PDB entry 5HDB | X-ray diffraction, 2.70 A resolution | chains A and B

== Chain A ==
Protein: Integrin alpha-IIb
Source organism: Homo sapiens
Reference sequence: P08514 (ITA2B_HUMAN); residues 1-454 here correspond to UniProt positions 32-485 (UniProt number = residue number + 31)
Chain sequence (454 residues; numbered 1 to 454; the number before each row is that of its first residue):
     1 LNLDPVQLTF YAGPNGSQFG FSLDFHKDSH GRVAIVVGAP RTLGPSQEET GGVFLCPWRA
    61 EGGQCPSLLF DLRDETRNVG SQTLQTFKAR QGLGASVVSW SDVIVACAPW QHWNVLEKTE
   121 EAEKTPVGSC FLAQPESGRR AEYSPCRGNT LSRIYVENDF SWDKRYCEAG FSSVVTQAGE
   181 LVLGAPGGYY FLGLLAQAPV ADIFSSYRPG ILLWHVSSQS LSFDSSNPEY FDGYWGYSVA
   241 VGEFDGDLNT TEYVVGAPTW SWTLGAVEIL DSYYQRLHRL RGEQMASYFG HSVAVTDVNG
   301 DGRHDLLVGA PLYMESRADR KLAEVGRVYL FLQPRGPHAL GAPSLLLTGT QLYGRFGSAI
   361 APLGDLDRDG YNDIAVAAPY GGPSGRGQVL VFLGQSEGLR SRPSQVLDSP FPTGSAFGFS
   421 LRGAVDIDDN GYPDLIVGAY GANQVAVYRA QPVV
Disulfides: Cys56-Cys65, Cys107-Cys130, Cys146-Cys167
Metal / ion sites: Ca2+ site 1: Glu243, Asp245, Asp247, Thr250, Glu252; Ca2+ site 2: Asp297, Asn299, Asp301, Arg303, Asp305; Ca2+ site 3: Asp365, Asp367, Asp369, Tyr371, Asp373; Ca2+ site 4: Asp426, Asp428, Asn430, Tyr432, Asp434
Small-molecule neighbours: Ro-435054 (5YB; N-(4-carbamimidoylbenzoyl)-beta-alanyl-L-alpha-aspartyl-L-phenylalanine): Phe160, Ser161, Trp162, Tyr189, Tyr190, Leu192, Asp224, Ser225, Phe231
Curated features (UniProtKB/Swiss-Prot):
  - binding site (Ca(2+)): Glu243, Asp245, Asp247, Thr250, Glu252, Asp297, Asn299, Asp301, Arg303, Asp305, Asp365, Asp367, Asp369, Tyr371, Asp373, Asp426, Asp428, Asn430, Tyr432, Asp434
  - glycosylation (N-linked (GlcNAc...) asparagine): Asn15, Asn249

== Chain B ==
Protein: Integrin beta-3
Source organism: Homo sapiens
Reference sequence: P05106 (ITB3_HUMAN); residues 1-471 here correspond to UniProt positions 27-497 (UniProt number = residue number + 26)
Chain sequence (471 residues; row label = number of the first residue in the row):
     1 GPNICTTRGV SSCQQCLAVS PMCAWCSDEA LPLGSPRCDL KENLLKDNCA PESIEFPVSE
    61 ARVLEDRPLS DKGSGDSSQV TQVSPQRIAL RLRPDDSKNF SIQVRQVEDY PVDIYYLMDL
   121 SYSMKDDLWS IQNLGTKLAT QMRKLTSNLR IGFGAFVDKP VSPYMYISPP EALENPCYDM
   181 KTTCLPMFGY KHVLTLTDQV TRFNEEVKKQ SVSRNRDAPE GGFDAIMQAT VCDEKIGWRN
   241 DASHLLVFTT DAKTHIALDG RLAGIVQPND GQCHVGSDNH YSASTTMDYP SLGLMTEKLS
   301 QKNINLIFAV TENVVNLYQN YSELIPGTTV GVLSMDSSNV LQLIVDAYGK IRSKVELEVR
   361 DLPEELSLSF NATCLNNEVI PGLKSCMGLK IGDTVSFSIE AKVRGCPQEK EKSFTIKPVG
   421 FKDSLIVQVT FDCDCACQAQ AEPNSHRCNN GNGTFECGVC RCGPGWLGSQ C
Unresolved in the structure: 467-471
Disulfides: Cys5-Cys23, Cys13-Cys435, Cys16-Cys38, Cys26-Cys49, Cys177-Cys184, Cys232-Cys273, Cys374-Cys386, Cys406-Cys433, Cys437-Cys457, Cys448-Cys460
Covalent attachments: N-acetylglucosamine (NAG) linked to Asn99, Asn320, Asn371
Metal / ion sites: Mg2+: Ser121, Ser123, Glu220 (together with Ro-435054); Ca2+: Asp158, Asn215, Asp217, Pro219, Glu220
Small-molecule neighbours: Ro-435054 (5YB; N-(4-carbamimidoylbenzoyl)-beta-alanyl-L-alpha-aspartyl-L-phenylalanine): Ser121, Tyr122, Ser123, Ser213, Arg214, Asn215, Arg216, Asp217, Ala218, Glu220
Curated features (UniProtKB/Swiss-Prot):
  - region: Cys177 to Cys184 (Involved in CX3CL1-, NRG1-, FGF1- and IGF1-binding), Gln267 to Met287 (CX3CL1-binding)
  - binding site (Mg(2+)): Ser121, Ser123, Glu220
  - binding site (Ca(2+)): Ser123, Asp126, Asp127, Asp158, Asn215, Asp217, Pro219, Glu220, Asp251, Met335
  - glycosylation (N-linked (GlcNAc...) asparagine): Asn99, Asn320, Asn371, Asn452

== Chain A / chain B interface ==
Contacting residue pairs (66; chain A residue first):
  Gln18(A) - Val266(B)
  Phe21(A) - Arg261(B)
  Phe21(A) - Val266(B)  hydrophobic
  Arg41(A) - Gly264(B)  hydrogen bond (side chain-backbone)
  Trp110(A) - Arg261(B)
  Trp110(A) - Leu262(B)  hydrogen bond (side chain-backbone)
  Trp110(A) - Gly264(B)
  His112(A) - Ser162(B)  hydrogen bond
  His112(A) - Ile167(B)
  Glu121(A) - Ser168(B)  hydrogen bond
  Glu121(A) - Pro169(B)
  Glu123(A) - Ser168(B)
  Glu123(A) - Arg216(B)  salt bridge
  Lys124(A) - Ile167(B)
  Lys124(A) - Ser168(B)  hydrogen bond (backbone-side chain)
  Thr125(A) - Arg216(B)
  Pro126(A) - Ser162(B)
  Pro126(A) - Pro163(B)  hydrophobic
  Tyr166(A) - Arg216(B)
  Glu168(A) - Pro163(B)
  Glu168(A) - Leu262(B)
  Phe171(A) - Arg261(B)
  Tyr190(A) - Arg216(B)  hydrogen bond (side chain-backbone)
  Phe191(A) - Pro163(B)  hydrophobic
  Phe191(A) - Asp217(B)
  Phe231(A) - Lys253(B)  hydrogen bond (backbone-side chain)
  Asp232(A) - Pro219(B)
  Asp232(A) - Lys253(B)  salt bridge
  Tyr234(A) - His255(B)
  Tyr234(A) - Asp259(B)
  Tyr234(A) - Leu262(B)  hydrophobic
  Tyr237(A) - Leu258(B)  hydrogen bond (side chain-backbone)
  Tyr237(A) - Arg261(B)
  Thr259(A) - Asp259(B)
  Trp262(A) - Lys253(B)
  Trp262(A) - Leu317(B)
  Thr263(A) - Ile256(B)
  Thr263(A) - Tyr321(B)  hydrogen bond
  Met285(A) - Leu317(B)  hydrophobic
  Met285(A) - Asn320(B)
  Met285(A) - Tyr321(B)  hydrophobic
  Met285(A) - Leu324(B)
  Ala286(A) - Ile256(B)  hydrophobic
  Ala286(A) - Leu292(B)  hydrophobic
  Tyr288(A) - Ile256(B)  hydrophobic
  Tyr288(A) - Ala257(B)
  Tyr288(A) - Leu258(B)  hydrogen bond (side chain-backbone)
  Tyr288(A) - Asp259(B)  hydrogen bond
  His291(A) - Leu258(B)
  Pro311(A) - Leu258(B)  hydrophobic
  Leu312(A) - Ala257(B)  hydrophobic
  Leu312(A) - Leu258(B)  hydrophobic
  Met314(A) - Gly293(B)
  Met314(A) - Leu324(B)  hydrophobic
  Asp319(A) - Lys384(B)  salt bridge
  Lys321(A) - Glu358(B)  salt bridge
  Leu322(A) - Leu324(B)
  Glu324(A) - Ser291(B)  hydrogen bond
  Tyr353(A) - Gly293(B)  hydrogen bond (side chain-backbone)
  Tyr353(A) - Leu294(B)
  Tyr353(A) - Glu297(B)  hydrogen bond
  Arg355(A) - Leu258(B)
  Arg355(A) - Pro268(B)
  Tyr380(A) - Pro268(B)
  Phe419(A) - Arg261(B)
  Tyr440(A) - Val266(B)
Interface residues without a listed pair, chain A (44 interface residues in all): Ala95, Asn114, Pro186, Gly187, Gln284, Arg320
Interface residues without a listed pair, chain B (34 interface residues in all): Tyr166, Ala218, Ala263, Pro326

== Overview ==
The interface between chain A and chain B involves 44 residues on one side and 34 on the other; the contacts
include 14 hydrogen bonds and 4 salt bridges. Polar contacts include Glu123(A)-Arg216(B), Asp232(A)-Lys253(B)
and Asp319(A)-Lys384(B). Ro-435054 is bound between chain A and chain B.
Here chain A is Integrin alpha-IIb and chain B is Integrin beta-3, both from Homo sapiens. Entry 5HDB
(Integrin alphaIIbbeta3 in complex with Ro-435054) was determined by X-ray diffraction (same publication as
4Z7O, 4Z7N and 4Z7Q).
